4F2M - chains A and B of the 3 polymer chains in the assembly; structure by X-ray diffraction, 3.00 A resolution.

[Chain A]
Name: monoclonal antibody 1AF10, heavy chain
Organism: Mus musculus
Notes: fragment: Fab; antibody fragment or engineered binder
Chain sequence (221 residues; each row starts with the number of its first residue):
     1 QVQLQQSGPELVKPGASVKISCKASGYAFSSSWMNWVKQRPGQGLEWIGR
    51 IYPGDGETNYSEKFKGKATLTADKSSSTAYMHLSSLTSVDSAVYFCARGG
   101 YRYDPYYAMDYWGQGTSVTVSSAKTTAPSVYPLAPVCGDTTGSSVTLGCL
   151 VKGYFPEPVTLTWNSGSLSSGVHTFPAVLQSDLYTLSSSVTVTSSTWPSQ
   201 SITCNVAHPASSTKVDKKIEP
Not modelled in the structure: 136-140, 220-221
Disulfides: Cys22-Cys96, Cys149-Cys204

[Chain B]
Name: monoclonal antibody 1AF10, light chain
Organism: Mus musculus
Notes: fragment: Fab; antibody fragment or engineered binder
Chain sequence (214 residues; row label = number of the first residue in the row):
     1 DILLTQSPAILSVSPGERVSLSCRASQSIGTSIHWYQQRTNGSPRPLIKY
    51 ASESISGIPSRFSGSGSGTDFTLNINSVESEDIADYFCQQTDSWPTTFGA
   101 GTKLELKRADAAPTVSIFPPSSEQLTSGGASVVCFLNNFYPKDINVKWKI
   151 DGSERQNGVLNSWTDQDSKDSTYSMSSTLTLTKDEYERHNSYTCEATHKT
   201 STSPIVKSFNRNEC
Not modelled in the structure: 214
Disulfides: Cys23-Cys88, Cys134-Cys194

[How chain A and chain B interact]
Residue-residue contacts - 62 pairs, chain A then chain B:
  Gln39(A) with Gln38(B), hydrogen bond
  Leu45(A) with Pro44(B), hydrophobic; Phe87(B), hydrophobic; Phe98(B)
  Trp47(A) with Trp94(B), hydrophobic; Thr96(B)
  Tyr60(A) with Trp94(B)
  Phe95(A) with Gln38(B); Ser43(B); Pro44(B)
  Tyr106(A) with Ser32(B); His34(B), hydrogen bond (backbone-side chain); Tyr50(B), hydrogen bond (backbone-side chain); Thr91(B), hydrogen bond (backbone-side chain); Asp92(B)
  Tyr107(A) with His34(B), hydrogen bond (backbone-side chain); Tyr50(B); Thr91(B)
  Ala108(A) with His34(B), hydrogen bond (backbone-side chain); Tyr36(B)
  Met109(A) with Tyr36(B), hydrogen bond (backbone-side chain); Pro46(B); Gln89(B); Phe98(B), hydrophobic
  Asp110(A) with Pro46(B)
  Trp112(A) with Tyr36(B), hydrophobic; Ser43(B); Pro44(B), hydrophobic
  Gly113(A) with Ser43(B), hydrogen bond (backbone-side chain)
  Tyr131(A) with Ser121(B); Glu123(B); Gln124(B)
  Pro132(A) with Ser121(B); Glu123(B)
  Leu133(A) with Phe118(B); Val133(B), hydrophobic; Phe135(B), hydrophobic
  Ala134(A) with Phe118(B); Pro119(B)
  Pro135(A) with Phe118(B)
  Thr146(A) with Ser116(B), hydrogen bond; Phe118(B)
  Leu147(A) with Phe118(B), hydrophobic
  Gly148(A) with Phe118(B); Phe135(B)
  Leu150(A) with Val133(B), hydrophobic
  Lys152(A) with Thr180(B), hydrogen bond
  His173(A) with Asn137(B), hydrogen bond; Asn138(B), hydrogen bond; Ser174(B), hydrogen bond
  Phe175(A) with Asn137(B); Thr164(B); Ser174(B); Met175(B); Ser176(B)
  Pro176(A) with Ser162(B), hydrogen bond (backbone-side chain); Trp163(B)
  Gln180(A) with Leu160(B)
  Ser187(A) with Thr178(B)
  Ser188(A) with Phe135(B)
  Ser189(A) with Phe135(B); Asn137(B), hydrogen bond
Also at the interface, not in a pair above, chain A (35 interface residues in all): Gly44, Ser61, Asp104, Pro105, Val178, Leu179
Also at the interface, not in a pair above, chain B (42 interface residues in all): Gly42, Lys49, Pro95, Thr114, Ile117, Ser131, Asn161, Asp167

[Overview]
The interface between chain A and chain B involves 35 residues on one side and 42 on the other; the contacts
include 15 hydrogen bonds. Polar pairs include Gln39(A)-Gln38(B), Tyr106(A)-His34(B) and Tyr106(A)-Tyr50(B).
Here chain A is monoclonal antibody 1AF10, heavy chain and chain B is monoclonal antibody 1AF10, light chain,
both from Mus musculus. Entry 4F2M (Crystal structure of a TGEV coronavirus Spike fragment in complex with the
TGEV neutralizing monoclonal antibody ...) was determined by X-ray diffraction, deposited together with 4F5C.
